Entry 8PKJ (electron microscopy, 2.50 A resolution); this record covers chains D and I of the 10 polymer chains in the assembly.

[Chain D]
Protein: Histone H2B
From: Mus musculus
Reference sequence: A0A2J8S4Y0 (A0A2J8S4Y0_PONAB); residues 0-125 here correspond to UniProt positions 1-126 (UniProt number = residue number + 1)
Chain sequence (126 residues; row label = number of the first residue in the row; numbering starts at 0):
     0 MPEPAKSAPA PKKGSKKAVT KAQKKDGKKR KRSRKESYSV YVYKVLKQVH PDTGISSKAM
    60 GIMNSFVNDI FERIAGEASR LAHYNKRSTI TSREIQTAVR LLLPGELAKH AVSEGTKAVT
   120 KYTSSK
Disordered / not traced: 0-34, 125

[Chain I]
Molecule: 153-nt DNA strand
From: synthetic construct
Sequence (153 nucleotides; row label = number of the first residue in the row; numbers below 1 keep their minus sign (DA-3 is residue -3)):
    -3 ATCCTGGAGA ATCCCGGTGC CGAGGCCGCT CAATTGGTCG TAGACAGCTC TAGCACCGCT
    57 TAAACGCACG TACGCGCTGT CCCCCGCGTT TTAACCGCCA AGGGGATTAC TCCCTAGTCT
   117 CCAGGCACGT TCAAGGCCAA TACATCCTGT GAT
Disordered / not traced: -3 to 0, 147-149

[How chain D and chain I interact]
Residue-residue contacts (9):
  Tyr42(D) with DG20(I), hydrogen bond to the phosphate
  Gly53(D) with DG20(I), phosphate contact
  Ile54(D) with DA19(I), sugar contact; DG20(I), phosphate contact
  Ser56(D) with DA19(I), phosphate contact
  Arg86(D) with DG39(I), phosphate contact; DA40(I), salt bridge to the phosphate
  Ser87(D) with DG39(I), hydrogen bond to the phosphate
  Thr88(D) with DG39(I), hydrogen bond to the phosphate
Also at the interface, not in a pair above, chain D (9 interface residues in all): Ser55, Lys85
Also at the interface, not in a pair above, chain I (6 interface residues in all): DG21, DA38

[Overview]
Chain D and chain I form an interface of 9 and 6 residues respectively; the contacts include 3 hydrogen bonds
and 1 salt bridge. Among the polar pairs are Tyr42(D)-DG20(I), Ser87(D)-DG39(I) and Thr88(D)-DG39(I).
Chain D is Histone H2B (Mus musculus) and chain I is a 153-nt DNA strand (synthetic construct); the structure,
Cryo-EM structure of the nucleosome containing Nr5a2 motif at SHL+5.5, was determined by electron microscopy
together with 8PKI from the same study.
